8K27 - chains Q and F of the 12 polymer chains in the assembly; structure by electron microscopy, 3.60 A resolution.

# Chain Q
Molecule: 49-nt DNA strand
From: Vibrio phage ICP1_2004_A
Sequence (49 nucleotides; each row starts with the number of its first residue):
     1 ATTTAAATAG GGAAGATAAG CAAAGGGTTG ACGAAAGCCC TTTGTCCCT

# Chain F
Molecule: Csy3
From: Vibrio phage ICP1_2004_A
UniProt: F1D5V6 (F1D5V6_9CAUD); numbering as in UniProt (aligned over 1-306)
Sequence (306 residues; each row starts with the number of its first residue):
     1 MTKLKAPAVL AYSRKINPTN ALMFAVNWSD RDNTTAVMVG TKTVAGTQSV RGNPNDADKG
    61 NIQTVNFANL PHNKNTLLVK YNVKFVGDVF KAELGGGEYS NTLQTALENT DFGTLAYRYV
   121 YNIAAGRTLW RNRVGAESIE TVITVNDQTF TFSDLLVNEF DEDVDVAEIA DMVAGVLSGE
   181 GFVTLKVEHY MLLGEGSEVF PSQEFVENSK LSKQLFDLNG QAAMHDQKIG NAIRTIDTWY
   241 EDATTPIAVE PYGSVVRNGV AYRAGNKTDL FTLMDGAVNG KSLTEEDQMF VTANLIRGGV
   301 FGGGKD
Disordered / not traced: 1, 304-306

# Interface between chain Q and chain F
Residue-residue contacts (17):
  DA7(Q) with Lys-59(F), hydrogen bond to the base
  DT8(Q) with Lys-59(F), base contact; Gly-60(F), sugar contact; Ile-62(F), base contact
  DA9(Q) with Asn-61(F), sugar contact; Ile-62(F), base contact; Gln-63(F), sugar contact
  DG10(Q) with Thr-47(F), hydrogen bond to the base; Asn-61(F), hydrogen bond to the base; Gln-63(F), hydrogen bond to the phosphate; Ser-212(F), base contact
  DG11(Q) with Val-50(F), sugar contact
  DT17(Q) with Val-300(F), base contact
  DA18(Q) with Ala-8(F), sugar contact; Val-9(F), base contact; Gly-303(F), sugar contact
  DA19(Q) with Val-9(F), sugar contact
Other interface residues (no listed pair), chain Q (9 interface residues in all): DG15
Other interface residues (no listed pair), chain F (14 interface residues in all): Gln-48, Phe-205

# Overview
9 residues of chain Q face 14 of chain F across their interface, with 4 hydrogen bonds. Polar contacts include
DA7(Q)/Lys-59(F), DG10(Q)/Thr-47(F) and DG10(Q)/Asn-61(F).
Here chain Q is a 49-nt DNA strand and chain F is Csy3, both from Vibrio phage ICP1_2004_A. Entry 8K27 (ICP1
Csy-dsDNA complex (partial duplex)) was determined by electron microscopy.
